PDB entry 7PQC | electron microscopy, 4.10 A resolution (low resolution: residue-level contacts below are approximate; hydrogen-bond / salt-bridge calls are withheld) | chains H and O of the 15 polymer chains in the assembly

Chain H:
Protein: Tubulin alpha-1B chain
From: Sus scrofa
UniProt: Q2XVP4 (TBA1B_PIG); residues 1-451 here = UniProt positions 1-451
Chain sequence (451 residues; row label = number of the first residue in the row):
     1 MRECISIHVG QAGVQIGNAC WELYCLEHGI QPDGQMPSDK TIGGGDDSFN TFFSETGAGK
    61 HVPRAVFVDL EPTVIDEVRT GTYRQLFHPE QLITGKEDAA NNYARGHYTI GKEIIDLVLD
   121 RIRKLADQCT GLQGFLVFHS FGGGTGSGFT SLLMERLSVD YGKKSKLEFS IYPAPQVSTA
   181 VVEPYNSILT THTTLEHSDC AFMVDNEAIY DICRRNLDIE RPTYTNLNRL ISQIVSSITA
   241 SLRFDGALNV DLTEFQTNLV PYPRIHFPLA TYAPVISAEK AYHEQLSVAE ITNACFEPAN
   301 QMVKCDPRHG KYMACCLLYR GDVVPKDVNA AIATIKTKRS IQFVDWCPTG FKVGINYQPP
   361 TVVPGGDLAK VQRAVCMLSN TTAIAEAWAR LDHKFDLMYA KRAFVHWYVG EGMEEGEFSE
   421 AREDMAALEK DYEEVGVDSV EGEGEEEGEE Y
UniProt features mapped onto this chain:
  - motif: Met1 to Cys4 (MREC motif)
  - active site: Glu254
  - binding site (GTP): Gly10, Gln11, Ala12, Gln15, Glu71, Ala99, Ser140, Gly143, Gly144, Thr145, Gly146, Thr179, Glu183, Asn206, Tyr224, Asn228, Leu252
  - binding site (Mg(2+)): Glu71
  - site: Tyr451 (Involved in polymerization)
  - modified residue: Lys40 (N6,N6,N6-trimethyllysine), Ser48 (Phosphoserine), Ser232 (Phosphoserine), Tyr282 (3'-nitrotyrosine), Arg339 (Omega-N-methylarginine), Ser439 (Phosphoserine), Glu443 (5-glutamyl polyglutamate), Glu445 (5-glutamyl polyglutamate), Tyr451 (3'-nitrotyrosine)
  - cross-link (Glycyl lysine isopeptide (Lys-Gly)): Lys326 (interchain with G-Cter in ubiquitin), Lys370 (interchain with G-Cter in ubiquitin)
Metal / ion sites: Mg2+: Asp69, Asp98 (together with GTP)
Ligand contacts: GTP (guanosine-5'-triphosphate): Gly10, Gln11, Ala12, Gln15, Asp69, Asp98, Ala99, Ala100, Asn101, Ser140, Gly143, Gly144, Thr145, Gly146, Ile171, Pro173, Thr179, Glu183, Asn206, Tyr224, Leu227, Asn228, Ile231

Chain O:
Protein: Isoform Tau-F of Microtubule-associated protein tau
From: Homo sapiens
UniProt: P10636 (TAU_HUMAN), isoform P10636-8; numbering as in UniProt (aligned over 202-395)
Chain sequence (194 residues; numbered 202 to 395; the number before each row is that of its first residue):
   202 SPGTPGSRSR TPSLPTPPTR EPKKVAVVRT PPKSPSSAKS RLQTAPVPMP DLKNVKSKIG
   262 STENLKHQPG GGKVQIINKK LDLSNVQSKC GSKDNIKHVP GGGSVQIVYK PVDLSKVTSK
   322 CGSLGNIHHK PGGGQVEVKS EKLDFKDRVQ SKIGSLDNIT HVPGGGNKKI ETHKLTFREN
   382 AKAKTDHGAE IVYK
UniProt features mapped onto this chain:
  - modified residue: Ser214 (Phosphoserine)
  - glycosylation: Lys383 (N-linked (Glc) (glycation) lysine)
Reported in the primary citation:
  - post-translational modification sites: Ser235, Ser241, Ser262, Lys311, Lys340
  - post-translational modification sites: Ser237, Ser258, Lys274, Lys280, Lys281, Ser289, Ser324, Ser356 (citing earlier work)
  - post-translational modification sites: Lys234, Lys240, Lys259, Lys290, Lys321, Lys353, Lys370, Lys375 (proposed by the authors, not directly observed)
  - conformationally variable residues: Ser235, Ser262, Lys311 (from molecular simulation)

Interface between chain H and chain O:
Residue-residue contacts - 17 pairs, chain H then chain O:
  Tyr262(H) with Gly323(O)
  Asp396(H) with Val313(O)
  Ala400(H) with Tyr310(O); Lys311(O); Val313(O)
  Lys401(H) with Val309(O)
  Arg402(H) with Lys311(O)
  Glu415(H) with Lys311(O)
  Arg422(H) with Leu315(O)
  Glu423(H) with Leu315(O); Ser316(O)
  Ala426(H) with Leu315(O); Val318(O)
  Asp431(H) with Cys322(O)
  Glu434(H) with Cys322(O); Ser324(O)
  Val435(H) with Cys322(O)
Other interface residues (no listed pair), chain H (15 interface residues in all): Tyr399, Ala427, Glu441
Other interface residues (no listed pair), chain O (13 interface residues in all): Asp314, Lys321, Leu325
Interface features reported in the paper:
  - pairs named by the authors: Lys311(O)-Glu415(H) (salt bridge), Ser324(O)-Glu434(H) (hydrogen bond)

In short:
The interface between chain H and chain O involves 15 residues on one side and 13 on the other. The paper
describes a salt bridge between Lys311(O) and Glu415(H); a hydrogen bond between Ser324(O) and Glu434(H). From
the paper: modification sites Ser235(O), Ser241(O) and Ser262(O) among others; conformational variability at
Ser235(O), Ser262(O) and Lys311(O).
Chain H is Tubulin alpha-1B chain (Sus scrofa) and chain O is Isoform Tau-F of Microtubule-associated protein
tau (Homo sapiens); the structure, tau-microtubule structural ensemble based on CryoEM data, was determined by
electron microscopy together with 7PQP from the same study.
